9BGM - chains b and C of the 36 polymer chains in the assembly; structure by electron microscopy, 3.10 A resolution.

== Chain b ==
Protein: gp83 head-to-tail
Source organism: Pseudomonas phage vB_PaeP_DEV
UniProtKB: A0A2K8I0C0 (A0A2K8I0C0_9CAUD); residues 1-244 here = UniProt positions 1-244
Sequence (244 residues; row label = number of the first residue in the row):
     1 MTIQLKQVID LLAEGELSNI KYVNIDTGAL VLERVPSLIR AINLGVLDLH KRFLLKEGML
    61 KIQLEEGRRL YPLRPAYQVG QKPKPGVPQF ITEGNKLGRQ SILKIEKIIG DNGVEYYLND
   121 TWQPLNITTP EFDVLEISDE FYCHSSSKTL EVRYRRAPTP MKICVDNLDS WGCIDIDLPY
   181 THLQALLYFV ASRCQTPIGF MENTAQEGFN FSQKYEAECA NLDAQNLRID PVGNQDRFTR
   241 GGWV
Not modelled in the structure: 1

== Chain C ==
Protein: gp80 portal protein
Source organism: Pseudomonas phage vB_PaeP_DEV
UniProtKB: A0A2K8IC08 (A0A2K8IC08_9CAUD); numbering as in UniProt (aligned over 1-726)
Sequence (726 residues; each row starts with the number of its first residue):
     1 MADVDEDYLT LPNEDGDPSK RLQPEWSNAP SLAQLKQDYQ EAKQVTDEKI TQINRWLDYM
    61 HVRGEGKPKT EKGKSAVQPP TIRKQAEWRY SSLSEPFLSS PNIFEVNPVT WEDAESARQN
   121 GLVLNQQFNT KLNKQRFIDE YVRAGVDEGT IIVKVGWNYQ SRTVKEQVVT YEMMPDSSEE
   181 LAQIYQTAAQ IREESPSEYP EIPEDVRLGL EETEANGIQV RAVPVGSEEE EREETVENHP
   241 TVQVCDYNNI VIDPSCGSDF SKAKFLIETF ESSYAELKAD GRYKNLDKIQ VEGQNLLSEP
   301 DYTGPSEGVR NFDFQDKSRK RLVVHEYWGY YDIHGDGVLH PIVATWVGAV MIRMEENPFP
   361 DKKIPYVVVS YIPRKRDLYG ESDGALLIDN QRIIGAVTRG MIDTMARSAN GQVGVMKGAL
   421 DVTNRRRFDR GENYEFNPGA DPRAAVHMHT FPEIPQSAQY MINLQQAEAE SMTGVKAFNA
   481 GISGAALGDT ATAVRGALDA ASKRELGILR RLSAGIIEIG RKIIAMNAEF LDDVEVVRIT
   541 NEHFVDIRRD DLAGNFDLKL DISTAEEDNA KVNDLTFMLQ TMGPNMDPMM AQQIMGQIME
   601 LKKMPDFAKR IREFQPQPDP IAQQKAQLEL MLLQAQIEAE RARAAHYMSG AGLQDSKVGT
   661 EQAKARALAS QADMTDLNFL EQESGVQQAR KRELQQAQSE AQGKLAMLNS QLKRLDEATS
   721 ARTSQK
Not modelled in the structure: 1-20, 722-726

== How chain b and chain C interact ==
Pairs across the interface - 11 pairs, chain b then chain C:
  Trp122(b) with Asp429(C)
  Asp236(b) with Lys72(C); Gly73(C)
  Arg237(b) with Ala406(C), hydrogen bond (side chain-backbone); Arg407(C); Ser408(C), hydrogen bond (side chain-backbone)
  Phe238(b) with Gly73(C); Lys74(C); Ser75(C); Asp403(C)
  Trp243(b) with Ala406(C), hydrophobic
Also at the interface, not in a pair above, chain b (6 interface residues in all): Val244
Also at the interface, not in a pair above, chain C (14 interface residues in all): Ala76, Val77, Ile402, Arg426, Arg430

== Summary ==
6 residues of chain b face 14 of chain C across their interface; the contacts include 2 hydrogen bonds. Among
the polar pairs are Arg237(b)-Ala406(C) and Arg237(b)-Ser408(C).
Chain b is gp83 head-to-tail and chain C is gp80 portal protein, both from Pseudomonas phage vB_PaeP_DEV; the
structure, Pseudomonas phage DEV neck and tail (portal, head-to-tail and tail tube proteins), was determined
by electron microscopy, deposited together with 9COD, 9BGN, 9BGO and 8VXQ.
